PDB entry 5A8L | electron microscopy, 3.80 A resolution | chains A and G of the 9 polymer chains in the assembly

# Chain A
Molecule: 28S ribosomal RNA
From: Homo sapiens
Sequence (5025 nucleotides; row label = number of the first residue in the row):
     4 CGCGACCUCA GAUCAGACGU GGCGACCCGC UGAAUUUAAG CAUAUUAGUC AGCGGAGGAA
    64 AAGAAACUAA CCAGGAUUCC CUCAGUAACG GCGAGUGAAC AGGGAAGAGC CCAGCGCCGA
   124 AUCCCCGCCC CGCGGGGCGC GGGACAUGUG GCGUACGGAA GACCCGCUCC CCGGCGCCGC
   184 UCGUGGGGGG CCCAAGUCCU UCUGAUCGAG GCCCAGCCCG UGGACGGUGU GAGGCCGGUA
   244 GCGGCCGGCG CGCGCCCGGG UCUUCCCGGA GUCGGGUUGC UUGGGAAUGC AGCCCAAAGC
   304 GGGUGGUAAA CUCCAUCUAA GGCUAAAUAC CGGCACGAGA CCGAUAGUCA ACAAGUACCG
   364 UAAGGGAAAG UUGAAAAGAA CUUUGAAGAG AGAGUUCAAG AGGGCGUGAA ACCGUUAAGA
   424 GGUAAACGGG UGGGGUCCGC GCAGUCCGCC CGGAGGAUUC AACCCGGCGG CGGGUCCGGC
   484 CGUGUCGGCG GCCCGGCGGA UCUUUCCCGC CCCCCGUUCC UCCCGACCCC UCCACCCGCC
   544 CUCCCUUCCC CCGCCGCCCC UCCUCCUCCU CCCCGGAGGG GGCGGGCUCC GGCGGGUGCG
   604 GGGGUGGGCG GGCGGGGCCG GGGGUGGGGU CGGCGGGGGA CCGUCCCCCG GACCGGCGAC
   664 CGGCCGCCGC CGGGCGCAUU UCCAGGCGGU GCGCCGCGAC CGGCUCCGGG ACGGCUGGGA
   724 AGGCCCGGCG GGGAAGGUGG CUCGGGGGGC CCCGUCCGUC CGUCCGUCCU CCUCCUCCCC
   784 CGUCUCCGCC CCCCGGCCCC GCGUCCUCCC UCGGGAGGGC GCGCGGGUCG GGGCGGCGGC
   844 GGCGGCGGCG GUGGCGGCGG CGGCGGGGGC GGCGGGACCG AAACCCCCCC CGAGUGUUAC
   904 AGCCCCCCCG GCAGCAGCAC UCGCCGAAUC CCGGGGCCGA GGGAGCGAGA CCCGUCGCCG
   964 CGCUCUCCCC CCUCCCGGCG CCCACCCCCG CGGGAAUCCC CGCGAGGGGG GUCUCCCCCG
  1024 GCGCGGCGCC GGCGUCUCCU CGUGGGGGGG CCGGGCCACC CCUCCCACGG CGCGACCGCU
  1084 CUCCCACCCC UCCUCCCCGC GCCCCCGCCC CGGCGACGGG GGGGGUGCCG CGCGCGGGUC
  1144 GGGGGGCGGG GCGGACUGUC CCCAGUGCGC CCCGGGCGGG UCGCGCCGUC GGGCCCGGGG
  1204 GAGGUUCUCU CGGGGCCACG CGCGCGUCCC CCGAAGAGGG GGACGGCGGA GCGAGCGCAC
  1264 GGGGUCGGCG GCGACGUCGG CUACCCACCC GACCCGUCUU GAAACACGGA CCAAGGAGUC
  1324 UAACACGUGC GCGAGUCGGG GGCUCGCACG AAAGCCGCCG UGGCGCAAUG AAGGUGAAGG
  1384 CCGGCGCGCU CGCCGGCCGA GGUGGGAUCC CGAGGCCUCU CCAGUCCGCC GAGGGGCACC
  1444 ACCGGCCCGU CUCGCCCGCC GCGCCGGGGA GGUGGAGCAC GAGCGCACGU GUUAGGACCC
  1504 GAAAGAUGGU GAACUAUGCC UGGGCAGGGC GAAGCCAGAG GAAACUCUGG UGGAGGUCCG
  1564 UAGCGGUCCU GACGUGCAAA UCGGUCGUCC GACCUGGGUA UAGGGGCGAA AGACUAAUCG
  1624 AACCAUCUAG UAGCUGGUUC CCUCCGAAGU UUCCCUCAGG AUAGCUGGCG CUCUCGCAGA
  1684 CCCGACGCAC CCCCGCCACG CAGUUUUAUC CGGUAAAGCG AAUGAUUAGA GGUCUUGGGG
  1744 CCGAAACGAU CUCAACCUAU UCUCAAACUU UAAAUGGGUA AGAAGCCCGG CUCGCUGGCG
  1804 UGGAGCCGGG GUGGAAUGCG AGUGCCUAGU GGGCCACUUU UGGUAAGCAG AACUGGCGCU
  1864 GCGGGAUGAA CCGAACGCCG GGUUAAGGCG CCCGAUGCCG ACGCUCAUCA GACCCCAGAA
  1924 AAGGUGUUGG UUGAUAUAGA CAGCAGGAAG GUGGCCAUGG AAGUCGGAAU CCGCUAAGGA
  1984 GUGUGUAACA ACUCACCUGC CGAAUCAACU AGCCCUGAAA AUGGAUGGCG CUGGAGCGUC
  2044 GGGCCCAUAC CCGGCCGUCG CCGGCAGUCG AGAGUGGACG GGAGCGGCGG GGGCGGCGGC
  2104 GCGCGCGCGC GUGUGGUGUG CGUCGGAGGG CGGCGGCGGC GGCGGCGGCG GGGGUGUGGG
  2164 GUCCUUCCCC CGCCCCCCCC CCCACGCCUC CUCCCCUCCU CCCGCCCACG CCCCGCUCCC
  2224 CGCCCCCGGA GCCCCGCGGA GCUACGCCGC GACGAGUAGG AGGGCCGCUG CGGUGAGCCU
  2284 UGAAGCCUAG GGCGCGGGCC CGGGUGGAGG CCGCCGCAGG UGCAGAUCUU GGUGGUAGUA
  2344 GCAAAUAUUC AAACGAGAAC UUUGAAGGCC GAAGUGGAGA AGGGUUCCAU GUGAACAGCA
  2404 GUUGAACAUG GGUCAGUCGG UCCUGAGAGA UGGGCGAGCG CCGUUCCGAA GGGACGGGCG
  2464 AUGGCCUCCG UUGCCCUCGG CCGAUCGAAA GGGAGUCGGG UUCAGAUCCC CGAAUCCGGA
  2524 GUGGCGGAGA UGGGCGCCGC GAGGCGUCCA GUGCGGUAAC GCGACCGAUC CCGGAGAAGC
  2584 CGGCGGGAGC CCCGGGGAGA GUUCUCUUUU CUUUGUGAAG GGCAGGGCGC CCUGGAAUGG
  2644 GUUCGCCCCG AGAGAGGGGC CCGUGCCUUG GAAAGCGUCG CGGUUCCGGC GGCGUCCGGU
  2704 GAGCUCUCGC UGGCCCUUGA AAAUCCGGGG GAGAGGGUGU AAAUCUCGCG CCGGGCCGUA
  2764 CCCAUAUCCG CAGCAGGUCU CCAAGGUGAA CAGCCUCUGG CAUGUUGGAA CAAUGUAGGU
  2824 AAGGGAAGUC GGCAAGCCGG AUCCGUAACU UCGGGAUAAG GAUUGGCUCU AAGGGCUGGG
  2884 UCGGUCGGGC UGGGGCGCGA AGCGGGGCUG GGCGCGCGCC GCGGCUGGAC GAGGCGCGCG
  2944 CCCCCCCCAC GCCCGGGGCA CCCCCCUCGC GGCCCUCCCC CGCCCCACCC GCGCGCGCCG
  3004 CUCGCUCCCU CCCCACCCCG CGCCCUCUCU CUCUCUCUCU CCCCCGCUCC CCGUCCUCCC
  3064 CCCUCCCCGG GGGAGCGCCG CGUGGGGGCG CGGCGGGGGG AGAAGGGUCG GGGCGGCAGG
  3124 GGCCGCGCGG CGGCCGCCGG GGCGGCCGGC GGGGGCAGGU CCCCGCGAGG GGGGCCCCGG
  3184 GGACCCGGGG GGCCGGCGGC GGCGCGGACU CUGGACGCGA GCCGGGCCCU UCCCGUGGAU
  3244 CGCCCCAGCU GCGGCGGGCG UCGCGGCCGC CCCCGGGGAG CCCGGCGGCG GCGCGGCGCG
  3304 CCCCCCACCC CCACCCCACG UCUCGGUCGC GCGCGCGUCC GCUGGGGGCG GGAGCGGUCG
  3364 GGCGGCGGCG GUCGGCGGGC GGCGGGGCGG GGCGGUUCGU CCCCCCGCCC UACCCCCCCG
  3424 GCCCCGUCCG CCCCCCGUUC CCCCCUCCUC CUCGGCGCGC GGCGGCGGCG GCGGCAGGCG
  3484 GCGGAGGGGC CGCGGGCCGG UCCCCCCCGC CGGGUCCGCC CCCGGGGCCG CGGUUCCGCG
  3544 CGCGCCUCGC CUCGGCCGGC GCCUAGCAGC CGACUUAGAA CUGGUGCGGA CCAGGGGAAU
  3604 CCGACUGUUU AAUUAAAACA AAGCAUCGCG AAGGCCCGCG GCGGGUGUUG ACGCGAUGUG
  3664 AUUUCUGCCC AGUGCUCUGA AUGUCAAAGU GAAGAAAUUC AAUGAAGCGC GGGUAAACGG
  3724 CGGGAGUAAC UAUGACUCUC UUAAGGUAGC CAAAUGCCUC GUCAUCUAAU UAGUGACGCG
  3784 CAUGAAUGGA UGAACGAGAU UCCCACUGUC CCUACCUACU AUCCAGCGAA ACCACAGCCA
  3844 AGGGAACGGG CUUGGCGGAA UCAGCGGGGA AAGAAGACCC UGUUGAGCUU GACUCUAGUC
  3904 UGGCACGGUG AAGAGACAUG AGAGGUGUAG AAUAAGUGGG AGGCCCCCGG CGCCCCCCCG
  3964 GUGUCCCCGC GAGGGGCCCG GGGCGGGGUC CGCGGCCCUG CGGGCCGCCG GUGAAAUACC
  4024 ACUACUCUGA UCGUUUUUUC ACUGACCCGG UGAGGCGGGG GGGCGAGCCC GAGGGGCUCU
  4084 CGCUUCUGGC GCCAAGCGCC CGCCCGGCCG GGCGCGACCC GCUCCGGGGA CAGUGCCAGG
  4144 UGGGGAGUUU GACUGGGGCG GUACACCUGU CAAACGGUAA CGCAGGUGUC CUAAGGCGAG
  4204 CUCAGGGAGG ACAGAAACCU CCCGUGGAGC AGAAGGGCAA AAGCUCGCUU GAUCUUGAUU
  4264 UUCAGUACGA AUACAGACCG UGAAAGCGGG GCCUCACGAU CCUUCUGACC UUUUGGGUUU
  4324 UAAGCAGGAG GUGUCAGAAA AGUUACCACA GGGAUAACUG GCUUGUGGCG GCCAAGCGUU
  4384 CAUAGCGACG UCGCUUUUUG AUCCUUCGAU GUCGGCUCUU CCUAUCAUUG UGAAGCAGAA
  4444 UUCGCCAAGC GUUGGAUUGU UCACCCACUA AUAGGGAACG UGAGCUGGGU UUAGACCGUC
  4504 GUGAGACAGG UUAGUUUUAC CCUACUGAUG AUGUGUUGUU GCCAUGGUAA UCCUGCUCAG
  4564 UACGAGAGGA ACCGCAGGUU CAGACAUUUG GUGUAUGUGC UUGGCUGAGG AGCCAAUGGG
  4624 GCGAAGCUAC CAUCUGUGGG AUUAUGACUG AACGCCUCUA AGUCAGAAUC CCGCCCAGGC
  4684 GAACGAUACG GCAGCGCCGC GGAGCCUCGG UUGGCCUCGG AUAGCCGGUC CCCCGCCUGU
  4744 CCCCGCCGGC GGGCCGCCCC CCCCUCCACG CGCCCCGCCG CGGGAGGGCG CGUGCCCCGC
  4804 CGCGCGCCGG GACCGGGGUC CGGUGCGGAG UGCCCUUCGU CCUGGGAAAC GGGGCGCGGC
  4864 CGGAAAGGCG GCCGCCCCCU CGCCCGUCAC GCACCGCACG UUCGUGGGGA ACCUGGCGCU
  4924 AAACCAUUCG UAGACGACCU GCUUCUGGGU CGGGGUUUCG UACGUAGCAG AGCAGCUCCC
  4984 UCGCUGCGAU CUAUUGAAAG UCAGCCCUCG ACACAAGGGU UUGUC
Not modelled in the structure: 4-1572, 1586-1618, 1631-1945, 2004-2772, 2775-3613, 3618-3727, 3741-3757, 3767-3781, 3787-3831, 3837-3873, 3885-4155, 4165-4347, 4373-4375, 4393-4397, 4420-4459, 4467-4478, 4487, 4499-4508, 4523-4564, 4573-5028
What the authors report for this chain:
  - conformationally variable residues (side-chain flip): U4493

# Chain G
Molecule: 60S ribosomal protein L12
From: Homo sapiens
UniProt: P30050 (RL12_HUMAN); residues 1-165 here = UniProt positions 1-165
Sequence (165 residues; numbered 1 to 165; the number before each row is that of its first residue):
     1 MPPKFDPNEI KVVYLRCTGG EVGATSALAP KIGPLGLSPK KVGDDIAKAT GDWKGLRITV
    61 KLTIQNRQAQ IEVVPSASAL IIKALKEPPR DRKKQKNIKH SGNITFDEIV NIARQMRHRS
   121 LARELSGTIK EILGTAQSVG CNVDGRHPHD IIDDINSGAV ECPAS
Not modelled in the structure: 1-6, 145-165
Swiss-Prot annotation at these positions:
  - modified residue: Ser38 (Phosphoserine), Lys54 (N6-acetyllysine), Ser165 (Phosphoserine)
  - cross-link (Glycyl lysine isopeptide (Lys-Gly)): Lys40 (interchain with G-Cter in SUMO2), Lys48 (interchain with G-Cter in ubiquitin), Lys83 (interchain with G-Cter in ubiquitin)

# How chain A and chain G interact
Residue-residue contacts (12):
  U1955(A) - Ala77(G)  phosphate contact
  G1956(A) - Tyr14(G)  base contact
  G1957(A) - Arg57(G)  phosphate contact
  G1957(A) - Ser78(G)  hydrogen bond to the phosphate
  C1958(A) - Arg57(G)  salt bridge to the phosphate
  C1958(A) - Ser78(G)  hydrogen bond to the phosphate
  C1959(A) - Asn97(G)  phosphate contact
  A1960(A) - Asn97(G)  phosphate contact
  G1976(A) - Ala122(G)  sugar contact
  G1976(A) - Lys130(G)  salt bridge to the phosphate
  G1976(A) - Glu131(G)  sugar contact
  A1983(A) - Gln137(G)  base contact
Other interface residues (no listed pair), chain A (11 interface residues in all): G1954, C1974, C1975
Other interface residues (no listed pair), chain G (13 interface residues in all): Leu15, Ser76, Arg119, Ser126

# Summary
11 residues of chain A face 13 of chain G across their interface, with 2 hydrogen bonds and 2 salt bridges.
Polar contacts include G1957(A)-Ser78(G), C1958(A)-Ser78(G) and C1958(A)-Arg57(G). From the paper:
conformational variability at U4493(A).
Here chain A is 28S ribosomal RNA and chain G is 60S ribosomal protein L12, both from Homo sapiens. Entry 5A8L
(Human eRF1 and the hCMV nascent peptide in the translation termination complex) was determined by electron
microscopy.
